PDB entry 7PZQ | X-ray diffraction, 2.25 A resolution | chains A and B

# Chain A (and B)
Protein: 3C-like proteinase nsp5
Source organism: Severe acute respiratory syndrome coronavirus 2
Notes: EC 3.4.22.69; chain B of this document is another copy of the same molecule, construct and numbering; everything in this record applies to it too
UniProtKB: P0DTD1 (R1AB_SARS2); residues 1-306 here correspond to UniProt positions 3264-3569 (UniProt number = residue number + 3263)
Amino-acid sequence (306 residues; each row starts with the number of its first residue):
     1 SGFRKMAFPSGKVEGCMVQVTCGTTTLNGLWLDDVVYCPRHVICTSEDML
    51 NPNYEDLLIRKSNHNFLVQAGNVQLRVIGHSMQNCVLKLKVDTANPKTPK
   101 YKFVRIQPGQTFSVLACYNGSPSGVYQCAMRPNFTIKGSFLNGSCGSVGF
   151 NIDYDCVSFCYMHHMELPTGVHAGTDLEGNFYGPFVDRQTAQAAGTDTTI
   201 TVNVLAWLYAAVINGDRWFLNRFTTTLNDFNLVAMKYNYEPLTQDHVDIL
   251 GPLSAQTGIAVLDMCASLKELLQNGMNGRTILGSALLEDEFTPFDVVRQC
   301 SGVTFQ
Not modelled in the structure: 1, 301-306 (chain B: 1, 298-306)
Curated features (UniProtKB/Swiss-Prot):
  - active site: His41 (For 3CL-PRO activity), Cys145 (Nucleophile)
  - site: Gln306 (Cleavage)
  - cross-link (Glycyl lysine isopeptide (Lys-Gly)): Lys5 (interchain with G-Cter in ubiquitin), Lys90 (interchain with G-Cter in ubiquitin)
Disulfides: Cys117-Cys145
From the paper describing this entry:
  - conformationally variable residues (loop rearrangement, order/disorder transition, side-chain flip): Asn28, Cys117, Ser139 to Ser147, Ser284 to Leu286, Ser301 to Gln306

# Interface between chain A and chain B
Pairs across the interface - 56 pairs, chain A then chain B:
  Gly2(A) with Leu141(B)
  Phe3(A) with Ser139(B); Phe140(B), hydrophobic; Leu141(B), hydrophobic
  Arg4(A) with Tyr126(B); Gln127(B), hydrogen bond (side chain-backbone); Cys128(B); Lys137(B), hydrogen bond (side chain-backbone); Ser139(B); Glu290(B), salt bridge
  Lys5(A) with Arg4(B)
  Met6(A) with Gly124(B); Val125(B); Tyr126(B), hydrophobic; Ser139(B)
  Ala7(A) with Gly124(B); Val125(B), hydrogen bond (backbone-backbone)
  Phe8(A) with Val125(B)
  Pro9(A) with Ser10(B); Glu14(B); Pro122(B); Ser123(B); Gly124(B)
  Ser10(A) with Pro9(B); Ser10(B), hydrogen bond (side chain-backbone); Glu14(B), hydrogen bond (backbone-side chain)
  Gly11(A) with Gly11(B); Glu14(B), hydrogen bond (backbone-side chain)
  Glu14(A) with Pro9(B); Ser10(B), hydrogen bond (side chain-backbone); Gly11(B), hydrogen bond (side chain-backbone)
  Tyr118(A) with Met6(B), hydrophobic
  Pro122(A) with Pro9(B)
  Ser123(A) with Pro9(B)
  Gly124(A) with Met6(B); Ala7(B)
  Val125(A) with Met6(B); Ala7(B), hydrogen bond (backbone-backbone); Phe8(B)
  Tyr126(A) with Arg4(B); Met6(B), hydrophobic
  Gln127(A) with Arg4(B), hydrogen bond (backbone-side chain)
  Cys128(A) with Arg4(B)
  Lys137(A) with Arg4(B), hydrogen bond (backbone-side chain)
  Gly138(A) with Phe3(B)
  Ser139(A) with Phe3(B)
  Phe140(A) with Phe3(B)
  Leu141(A) with Phe3(B), hydrophobic
  Asn214(A) with Leu141(B)
  Leu286(A) with Leu286(B), hydrophobic
  Glu290(A) with Arg4(B), salt bridge
  Arg298(A) with Asn142(B)
  Gln299(A) with Ser139(B); Leu141(B); Asn142(B)
  Cys300(A) with Leu141(B), hydrophobic
Also at the interface, not in a pair above, chain A (34 interface residues in all): Lys12, Leu115, Ala116, Ala285
Also at the interface, not in a pair above, chain B (29 interface residues in all): Lys5, Leu115, Ala116, Tyr118, Gly138, Asn214

# Overview
Chain A and chain B form an interface of 34 and 29 residues respectively, with 11 hydrogen bonds and 2 salt
bridges. Polar pairs include Arg4(A)-Glu290(B), Arg4(A)-Gln127(B) and Arg4(A)-Lys137(B). UniProt lists
active-site residues His41(A) and Cys145(A) on chain A. The paper reports conformational variability at
Asn28(A), Cys117(A) and Ser139(A) among others.
Both chains are 3C-like proteinase nsp5 (Severe acute respiratory syndrome coronavirus 2). Entry 7PZQ
(Oxidized form of SARS-CoV-2 Main Protease) was determined by X-ray diffraction (same publication as 7Z2K and
7PXZ).
